Entry 4CG6 (electron microscopy, 7.80 A resolution (low resolution: residue-level contacts below are approximate; hydrogen-bond / salt-bridge calls are withheld)); this record covers chains A and B of the 4 polymer chains in the assembly.

[Chain A]
Molecule: Protein transport protein SEC61 subunit alpha isoform 1
Source organism: Canis lupus familiaris
UniProt: P38377 (S61A1_CANFA); residue numbers follow UniProt; this construct covers 1-476
Amino-acid sequence (476 residues; numbered 1 to 476; the number before each row is that of its first residue):
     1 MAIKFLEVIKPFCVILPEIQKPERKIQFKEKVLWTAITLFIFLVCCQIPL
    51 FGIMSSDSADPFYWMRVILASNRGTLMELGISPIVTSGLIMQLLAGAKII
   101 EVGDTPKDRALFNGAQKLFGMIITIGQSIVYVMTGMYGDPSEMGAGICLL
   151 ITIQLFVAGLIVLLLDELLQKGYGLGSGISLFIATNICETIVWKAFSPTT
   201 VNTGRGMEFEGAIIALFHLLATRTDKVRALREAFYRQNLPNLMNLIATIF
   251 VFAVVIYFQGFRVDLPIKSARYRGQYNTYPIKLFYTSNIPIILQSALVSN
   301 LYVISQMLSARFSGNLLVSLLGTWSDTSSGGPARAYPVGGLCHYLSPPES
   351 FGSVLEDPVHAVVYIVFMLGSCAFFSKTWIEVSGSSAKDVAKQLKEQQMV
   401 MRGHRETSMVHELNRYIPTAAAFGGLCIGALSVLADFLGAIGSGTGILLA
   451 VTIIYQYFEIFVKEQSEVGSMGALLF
Not modelled in the structure: 1-24

[Chain B]
Molecule: Protein transport protein SEC61 subunit gamma
Source organism: Canis lupus familiaris
UniProt: P60058 (SC61G_CANFA); numbering as in UniProt (aligned over 1-68)
Amino-acid sequence (68 residues; each row starts with the number of its first residue):
     1 MDQVMQFVEPSRQFVKDSIRLVKRCTKPDRKEFQKIAMATAIGFAIMGFI
    51 GFFVKLIHIPINNIIVGG
Not modelled in the structure: 1-6
Swiss-Prot annotation at these positions:
  - modified residue: M1 (N-acetylmethionine), S18 (Phosphoserine)

[How chain A and chain B interact]
Residue-residue contacts - 48 pairs, chain A then chain B:
  L43(A) - I50(B)
  L43(A) - G51(B)
  L43(A) - V54(B)
  Q47(A) - H58(B)
  L50(A) - K55(B)
  T185(A) - M47(B)
  C188(A) - F44(B)
  C188(A) - M47(B)
  C188(A) - G48(B)
  E189(A) - M47(B)
  E189(A) - G48(B)
  V192(A) - G48(B)
  V192(A) - F52(B)
  W193(A) - K55(B)
  F196(A) - F52(B)
  F196(A) - K55(B)
  F252(A) - A37(B)
  I256(A) - P28(B)
  I256(A) - I36(B)
  Y257(A) - P28(B)
  Q259(A) - I36(B)
  G260(A) - T26(B)
  G260(A) - P28(B)
  F261(A) - L21(B)
  F261(A) - C25(B)
  R262(A) - C25(B)
  L283(A) - D17(B)
  L283(A) - L21(B)
  A373(A) - P10(B)
  K377(A) - P10(B)
  Y416(A) - D17(B)
  Y416(A) - R20(B)
  Y416(A) - L21(B)
  T419(A) - D17(B)
  T419(A) - R20(B)
  A420(A) - D17(B)
  F423(A) - F14(B)
  F423(A) - D17(B)
  F423(A) - S18(B)
  F423(A) - L21(B)
  L426(A) - P10(B)
  L426(A) - F14(B)
  C427(A) - F14(B)
  I454(A) - T40(B)
  Y455(A) - T40(B)
  F458(A) - A39(B)
  F458(A) - T40(B)
  F458(A) - G43(B)
Also at the interface, not in a pair above, chain A (30 interface residues in all): L181, R415
Also at the interface, not in a pair above, chain B (27 interface residues in all): Q13, R24, K27, F33

[In short]
30 residues of chain A face 27 of chain B across their interface.
Here chain A is Protein transport protein SEC61 subunit alpha isoform 1 and chain B is Protein transport
protein SEC61 subunit gamma, both from Canis lupus familiaris. Entry 4CG6 (Cryo-em of the Sec61-complex bound
to the 80s ribosome translating a membrane-inserting substrate) was determined by electron microscopy (same
publication as 4CG5 and 4CG7).
